Entry 9BDV (X-ray diffraction, 1.90 A resolution); this record covers chains A and B of the 4 polymer chains in the assembly.

[Chain A (and B)]
Protein: Transcription factor p65
From: Mus musculus
Notes: chain B of this document is another copy of the same molecule, construct and numbering; everything in this record applies to it too
UniProtKB: Q04207 (TF65_MOUSE); numbering as in UniProt (aligned over 19-304)
Sequence (287 residues; row label = number of the first residue in the row):
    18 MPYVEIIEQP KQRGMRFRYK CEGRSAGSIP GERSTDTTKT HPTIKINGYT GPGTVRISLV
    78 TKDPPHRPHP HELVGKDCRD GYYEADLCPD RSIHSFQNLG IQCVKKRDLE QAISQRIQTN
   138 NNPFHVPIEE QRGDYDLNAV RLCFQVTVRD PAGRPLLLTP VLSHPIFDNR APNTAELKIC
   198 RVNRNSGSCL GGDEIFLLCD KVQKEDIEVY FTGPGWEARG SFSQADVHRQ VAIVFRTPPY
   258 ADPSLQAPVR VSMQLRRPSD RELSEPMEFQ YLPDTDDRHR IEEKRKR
Unresolved in the structure: 18, 295-304 (chain B: 292-304)
Differences from the reference sequence: initiating methionine (18)
UniProt features mapped onto this chain:
  - motif: Lys301 to Arg304 (Nuclear localization signal)
  - modified residue: Cys38 (Cysteine persulfide), Lys122 (N6-acetyllysine), Lys123 (N6-acetyllysine), Thr176 (Phosphothreonine), Lys218 (N6-acetyllysine), Lys221 (N6-acetyllysine), Thr254 (Phosphothreonine), Ser276 (Phosphoserine), Ser281 (Phosphoserine)
  - cross-link (Glycyl lysine isopeptide (Lys-Gly)): Lys37 (interchain with G-Cter in SUMO3), Lys122 (interchain with G-Cter in SUMO3), Lys123 (interchain with G-Cter in SUMO3)
  - mutagenesis: Cys38 (C38S: Abolishes sulfhydration and impairs interaction with RPS3), Ser281 (S281A/E: Abolishes DNA-binding and transcriptional activity)

[How chain A and chain B interact]
Residue-residue contacts - 29 pairs, chain A then chain B:
  Cys197(A) - His245(B)
  Arg198(A) - Glu211(B)  salt bridge
  Arg198(A) - Phe213(B)
  Arg198(A) - Asp243(B)  salt bridge
  Arg198(A) - Val251(B)
  Val199(A) - Phe213(B)
  Asn200(A) - Asn200(B)
  Asn200(A) - Phe213(B)
  Glu211(A) - Arg198(B)  salt bridge
  Phe213(A) - Val199(B)
  Phe213(A) - Asn200(B)
  Phe213(A) - Phe213(B)
  Leu215(A) - His245(B)
  Leu215(A) - Val251(B)  hydrophobic
  Cys216(A) - His245(B)  hydrogen bond (backbone-side chain)
  Asp217(A) - Arg246(B)  salt bridge
  Asp243(A) - Arg198(B)  salt bridge
  His245(A) - Cys197(B)
  His245(A) - Leu215(B)
  His245(A) - Cys216(B)  hydrogen bond (side chain-backbone)
  His245(A) - Val248(B)  hydrogen bond (side chain-backbone)
  Arg246(A) - Asp217(B)  salt bridge
  Arg246(A) - Val248(B)
  Val248(A) - His245(B)  hydrogen bond (backbone-side chain)
  Val248(A) - Arg246(B)
  Val248(A) - Val248(B)  hydrophobic
  Ala249(A) - Leu215(B)  hydrophobic
  Val251(A) - Arg198(B)
  Val251(A) - Leu215(B)  hydrophobic
Other interface residues (no listed pair), chain B (15 interface residues in all): Ala249

[In short]
The chain A/chain B interface involves 15 residues from each chain; the contacts include 4 hydrogen bonds and
6 salt bridges. Among the polar pairs are Arg198(A)-Glu211(B), Arg198(A)-Asp243(B) and Asp217(A)-Arg246(B).
Curated annotation (UniProt) lists 2 mutagenesis sites on chain A.
Both chains are Transcription factor p65 (Mus musculus). Entry 9BDV (NF-kappaB RelA homo-dimer bound to
TA-centric kappaB DNA) was determined by X-ray diffraction together with 9BDU, 9BDW and 9BDX from the same
study.
